PDB entry 2NQP | X-ray diffraction, 3.50 A resolution | chains F and D of the 3 polymer chains in the assembly

[Chain F]
Molecule: transfer RNA
Sequence (87 nucleotides; row label = number of the first residue in the row; note: 2 numbers in that range are skipped by the numbering (no residue carries them; nothing is unmodelled there); a row labelled like 45A-45I holds insertion residues (45A, then the next letters in order)):
     1 GCCCGGAUGGUGGAAUCGGU
   20A A
    21 GACACAAGGGAUUAAAAAUCCCUC
45A-45I GGCGUUCGC
46J-46L GCU
    47 GUGCGGGUUCAAGUCCCGCUCCGGGUACCA
Unresolved in the structure: 1-2, 33-36, 45F-45I, 71-76
Bound ions: K+ site 1: U20, A20A; K+ site 2: U20, U48, G59, U60; K+ site 3: G49, G59; K+ site 4: U54, U55; K+ site 5: U60, C62

[Chain D]
Name: tRNA pseudouridine synthase A
From: Escherichia coli K12
Notes: EC 5.4.99.12
UniProtKB: P07649 (TRUA_ECOLI); numbering as in UniProt (aligned over 7-270)
Amino-acid sequence (270 residues; each row starts with the number of its first residue):
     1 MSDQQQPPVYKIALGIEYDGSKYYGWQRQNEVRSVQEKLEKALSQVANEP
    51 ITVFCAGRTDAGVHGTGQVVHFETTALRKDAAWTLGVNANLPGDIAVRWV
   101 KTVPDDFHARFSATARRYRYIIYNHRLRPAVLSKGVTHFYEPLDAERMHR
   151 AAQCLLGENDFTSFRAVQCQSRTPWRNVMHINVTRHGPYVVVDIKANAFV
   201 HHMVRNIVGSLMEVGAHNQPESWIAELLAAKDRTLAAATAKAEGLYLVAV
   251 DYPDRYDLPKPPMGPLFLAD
Unresolved in the structure: 1-7
UniProt features mapped onto this chain:
  - region: Phe107 to Phe111 (RNA binding), Gln168 to Arg172 (Interaction with tRNA)
  - active site: Asp60 (Nucleophile)
  - binding site (substrate): Tyr118
  - site (Interaction with tRNA): Arg58, Arg78, Arg110, Arg126, Phe139
Reported in the primary citation:
  - catalytic residues: Asp60 (citing earlier work)
  - binding site for transfer RNA (chain F): Gln29 to Glu31, Ala166 to Thr173
  - mutagenesis - R58A: abolished catalytic activity
  - mutagenesis - R58A: unchanged stability
  - mutagenesis - D60A: increased binding to tRNA
  - catalytic residues: Arg58 (from molecular simulation)

[How chain F and chain D interact]
Residue-residue contacts - 13 pairs, chain F then chain D:
  U16(F) - Arg126(D)  hydrogen bond to the base
  U16(F) - Tyr140(D)  hydrogen bond to the base
  A22(F) - Lys241(D)  hydrogen bond to the sugar
  C23(F) - Ala238(D)  sugar contact
  C23(F) - Thr239(D)  sugar contact
  A24(F) - His202(D)  salt bridge to the phosphate
  A24(F) - Thr239(D)  hydrogen bond to the phosphate
  C25(F) - Val167(D)  hydrogen bond to the phosphate
  C25(F) - Gln168(D)  phosphate contact
  A31(F) - Asn30(D)  hydrogen bond to the sugar
  C40(F) - Gln29(D)  hydrogen bond to the phosphate
  C41(F) - Gln29(D)  phosphate contact
  C42(F) - Tyr24(D)  phosphate contact
Interface residues without a listed pair, chain F (12 interface residues in all): A26, A38, U39
Interface residues without a listed pair, chain D (15 interface residues in all): Glu31, Val32, Ala166, Gln170

[Overview]
The interface between chain F and chain D involves 12 residues on one side and 15 on the other, with 7
hydrogen bonds and 1 salt bridge. Polar contacts include U16(F)-Arg126(D), U16(F)-Tyr140(D) and
A22(F)-Lys241(D). From the paper: catalytic residues Asp60(D) and Arg58(D); R58A of chain D abolishes
catalytic activity.
Here chain F is transfer RNA and chain D is tRNA pseudouridine synthase A (Escherichia coli K12). Entry 2NQP
(Crystal structure of pseudoudirinde synthase TruA in complex with leucyl tRNA) was determined by X-ray
diffraction, deposited together with 2NR0 and 2NRE.
